4H5P - chains A and E of the 3 polymer chains in the assembly; structure by X-ray diffraction, 2.15 A resolution.

[Chain A]
Molecule: Nucleocapsid protein
From: Rift Valley fever virus
UniProt: D3K5I7 (D3K5I7_RVFV); residue numbers follow UniProt; this construct covers 1-245
Sequence (245 residues; each row starts with the number of its first residue):
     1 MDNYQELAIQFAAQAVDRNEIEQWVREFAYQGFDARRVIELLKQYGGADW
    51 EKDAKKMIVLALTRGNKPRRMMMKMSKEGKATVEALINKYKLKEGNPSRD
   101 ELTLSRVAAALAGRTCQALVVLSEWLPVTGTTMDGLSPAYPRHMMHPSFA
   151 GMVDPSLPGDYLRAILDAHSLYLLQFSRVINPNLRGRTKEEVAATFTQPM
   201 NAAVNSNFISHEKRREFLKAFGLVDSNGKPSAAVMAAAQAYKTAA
Unresolved in the structure: 1
Curated features (UniProtKB/Swiss-Prot):
  - binding site (RNA): Tyr30, Phe33, Asn66, Lys67, Arg70, Arg99, Ser105, Arg106, Arg185, Thr195
  - site: Trp125 (Important for dimerization)
  - mutagenesis: Trp125 (W125A: Almost complete loss of transcription), Arg178 (R178E: 90% loss of transcription; R178Q: 75% loss of 30transcription)
Reported in the primary citation:
  - binding site for 28-mer poly(U) RNA (chain E): Tyr30, Phe33, Gly65, Asn66, Lys67, Arg70, Arg99, Arg106, Ala109, Pro127, Pro147, Phe176, Ile180, Pro199, Ala202
  - conformationally variable residues (domain motion): Phe28 to Ala35

[Chain E]
Molecule: 28-mer poly(U) RNA
Sequence (14 nucleotides; row label = number of the first residue in the row):
     1 UUUUUUUUUUUUUU

[How chain A and chain E interact]
Pairs across the interface (41):
  Tyr30(A) - U2(E)  stacking on the base
  Tyr30(A) - U3(E)  hydrogen bond to the phosphate
  Gly32(A) - U3(E)  phosphate contact
  Phe33(A) - U3(E)  hydrogen bond to the phosphate
  Gly65(A) - U6(E)  base contact
  Asn66(A) - U5(E)  hydrogen bond to the phosphate
  Asn66(A) - U6(E)  hydrogen bond to the sugar
  Lys67(A) - U6(E)  salt bridge to the phosphate
  Lys67(A) - U7(E)  salt bridge to the phosphate
  Arg70(A) - U7(E)  salt bridge to the phosphate
  Arg70(A) - U8(E)  salt bridge to the phosphate
  Gly95(A) - U5(E)  phosphate contact
  Asn96(A) - U4(E)  hydrogen bond to the phosphate
  Asn96(A) - U5(E)  hydrogen bond to the phosphate
  Arg99(A) - U3(E)  salt bridge to the phosphate
  Arg99(A) - U4(E)  salt bridge to the phosphate
  Ser105(A) - U6(E)  hydrogen bond to the base
  Arg106(A) - U4(E)  salt bridge to the phosphate
  Ala109(A) - U3(E)  base contact
  Pro127(A) - U7(E)  base contact
  Pro147(A) - U5(E)  base contact
  Phe176(A) - U5(E)  base contact
  Phe176(A) - U6(E)  base contact
  Val179(A) - U7(E)  base contact
  Ile180(A) - U5(E)  base contact
  Ile180(A) - U6(E)  sugar contact
  Ile180(A) - U7(E)  sugar contact
  Asn181(A) - U5(E)  hydrogen bond to the sugar
  Pro182(A) - U7(E)  sugar contact
  Arg185(A) - U7(E)  hydrogen bond to the base
  Thr195(A) - U4(E)  hydrogen bond to the base
  Phe196(A) - U4(E)  base contact
  Gln198(A) - U1(E)  hydrogen bond to the sugar
  Gln198(A) - U2(E)  hydrogen bond to the sugar
  Pro199(A) - U2(E)  sugar contact
  Pro199(A) - U3(E)  sugar contact
  Pro199(A) - U4(E)  base contact
  Ala202(A) - U2(E)  sugar contact
  Ala202(A) - U3(E)  base contact
  Ala203(A) - U3(E)  base contact
  Ser206(A) - U3(E)  base contact
Other interface residues (no listed pair), chain A (32 interface residues in all): Arg64, Lys74, His146, Ser177
Other interface residues (no listed pair), chain E (9 interface residues in all): U11

[Summary]
32 residues of chain A and 9 residues of chain E are in contact; the contacts include 12 hydrogen bonds, 7
salt bridges and 1 aromatic stacking contact. Among the polar pairs are Ser105(A)-U6(E), Arg185(A)-U7(E) and
Thr195(A)-U4(E). The paper reports a binding site for 28-mer poly(U) RNA (chain E) at Tyr30(A), Phe33(A) and
Gly65(A) among others; conformational variability at Phe28(A).
Here chain A is Nucleocapsid protein (Rift Valley fever virus) and chain E is a 28-mer poly(U) RNA. Entry 4H5P
(Crystal Structure of Rift Valley Fever Virus Nucleocapsid Protein Tetramer Bound to Single-stranded RNA) was
determined by X-ray diffraction (same publication as 4V9E, 4H5L, 4H5M, 4H5O and 4H5Q).
